Entry 8WWL (electron microscopy, 2.78 A resolution); this record covers chains A and B of the 6 polymer chains in the assembly.

[Chain A]
Name: Guanine nucleotide-binding protein G(i) subunit alpha-1
Organism: Homo sapiens
UniProtKB: P63096 (GNAI1_HUMAN); residue numbers follow UniProt; this construct covers 1-354
Amino-acid sequence (354 residues; row label = number of the first residue in the row):
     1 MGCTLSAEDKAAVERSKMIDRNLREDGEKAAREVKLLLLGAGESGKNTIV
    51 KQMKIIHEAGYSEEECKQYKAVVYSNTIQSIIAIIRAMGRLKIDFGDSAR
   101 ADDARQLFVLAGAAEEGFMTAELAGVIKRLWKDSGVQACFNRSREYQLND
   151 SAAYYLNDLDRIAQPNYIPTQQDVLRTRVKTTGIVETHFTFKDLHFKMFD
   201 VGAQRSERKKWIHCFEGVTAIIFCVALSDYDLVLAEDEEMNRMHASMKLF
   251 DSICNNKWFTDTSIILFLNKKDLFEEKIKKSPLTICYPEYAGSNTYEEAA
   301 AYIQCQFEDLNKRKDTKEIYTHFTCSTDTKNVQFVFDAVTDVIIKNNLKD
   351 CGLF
Disordered / not traced: 1-3, 55-181
Sequence notes: conflict Asn47 (Ser in P63096), Ala203 (Gly in P63096), Ala245 (Glu in P63096), Ser326 (Ala in P63096)
Curated features (UniProtKB/Swiss-Prot):
  - region: Lys35 to Lys46, Thr48 (G1 motif), Asp173 to Thr181 (G2 motif), Phe196 to Gly202, Gln204, Arg205 (G3 motif), Ile265 to Asp272 (G4 motif), Thr324, Cys325, Thr327 to Thr329 (G5 motif)
  - binding site (GTP): Glu43 to Lys46, Thr48, Ser151, Leu175 to Thr181, Asp200 to Gly202, Gln204, Asn269 to Asp272
  - binding site (Mg(2+)): Thr181
  - modified residue: Arg178 (ADP-ribosylarginine), Gln204 (Deamidated glutamine), Cys351 (ADP-ribosylcysteine)
  - lipidation: Gly2 (N-myristoyl glycine), Cys3 (S-palmitoyl cysteine)
  - natural variant: Gly40 (G40C: In NEDHISB; G40R: In NEDHISB), Gly45 (G45D: In NEDHISB), Thr48 (T48I: In NEDHISB; T48K: In NEDHISB), Gln52 (Q52P: In NEDHISB), Ser75 (deletion: In NEDHISB; uncertain significance), Gln172 (deletion: In NEDHISB), Asp173 (D173V: In NEDHISB), Glu186 to Phe189 (deletion: In NEDHISB; uncertain significance), Cys224 (C224Y: In NEDHISB), Lys270 (K270N: In NEDHISB; K270R: In NEDHISB), Asp272 (D272G: In NEDHISB), Val332 (V332E: In NEDHISB; uncertain significance)
  - mutagenesis: Gly42 (G42R: Abolishes switch to an activated conformation and dissociation from beta and gamma subunits upon GTP binding. Abolishes interaction with RGS family members), Glu116 (E116L: Enhances interaction (inactive GDP-bound) with RGS14), Gln147 (Q147L: Enhances interaction (inactive GDP-bound) with RGS14)

[Chain B]
Name: Guanine nucleotide-binding protein G(I)/G(S)/G(T) subunit beta-1
Organism: Homo sapiens
UniProtKB: P62873 (GBB1_HUMAN); residues 2-340 here = UniProt positions 2-340
Amino-acid sequence (376 residues; row label = number of the first residue in the row; numbers below 1 keep their minus sign (Met-9 is residue -9)):
    -9 MHHHHHHGSSGSELDQLRQEAEQLKNQIRDARKACADATLSQITNNIDPV
    41 GRIQMRTRRTLRGHLAKIYAMHWGTDSRLLVSASQDGKLIIWDSYTTNKV
    91 HAIPLRSSWVMTCAYAPSGNYVACGGLDNICSIYNLKTREGNVRVSRELA
   141 GHTGYLSCCRFLDDNQIVTSSGDTTCALWDIETGQQTTTFTGHTGDVMSL
   191 SLAPDTRLFVSGACDASAKLWDVREGMCRQTFTGHESDINAICFFPNGNA
   241 FATGSDDATCRLFDLRADQELMTYSHDNIICGITSVSFSKSGRLLLAGYD
   291 DFNCNVWDALKADRAGVLAGHDNRVSCLGVTDDGMAVATGSWDSFLKIWN
   341 GSSGGGGSGGGGSSGVSGWRLFKKIS
Disordered / not traced: -9 to 1, 344-366
Sequence notes: initiating methionine (-9); expression tag (-8 to 1, 341-366)
Curated features (UniProtKB/Swiss-Prot):
  - modified residue: Ser2 (N-acetylserine), His266 (Phosphohistidine)
  - natural variant: Leu30 (L30F: In MRD42; uncertain significance), Arg52 (R52G: In MRD42), Gly64 (G64V: In MRD42), Asp76 (D76E: In MRD42; D76G: In MRD42), Gly77 (G77S: In MRD42), Lys78 (K78R: In MRD42), Ile80 (I80N: In MRD42; I80T: In MRD42), His91 (H91R: In MRD42; uncertain significance), Ala92 (A92T: In MRD42), Pro94 (P94S: In MRD42), Leu95 (L95P: In MRD42), Arg96 (R96L: In MRD42), 5 further natural variant entries in UniProt

[Interface between chain A and chain B]
Contacting residue pairs (53; chain A residue first):
  Val13(A) - Asn88(B)
  Arg15(A) - Val90(B)  hydrogen bond (side chain-backbone)
  Arg15(A) - His91(B)  hydrogen bond
  Ser16(A) - Asn88(B)
  Ser16(A) - Lys89(B)  hydrogen bond (side chain-backbone)
  Ile19(A) - Lys89(B)
  Ile19(A) - Val90(B)
  Ile19(A) - Ala92(B)  hydrophobic
  Asp20(A) - Lys89(B)  salt bridge
  Leu23(A) - Gly53(B)
  Leu23(A) - Lys78(B)
  Leu23(A) - Ile80(B)  hydrophobic
  Leu23(A) - Lys89(B)
  Asp26(A) - Lys78(B)  salt bridge
  Gly27(A) - Leu55(B)
  Thr182(A) - Asp118(B)
  Gly183(A) - Leu117(B)
  Gly183(A) - Asp118(B)
  Gly183(A) - Asn119(B)
  Ile184(A) - Trp99(B)
  Ile184(A) - Leu117(B)  hydrogen bond (backbone-backbone)
  Phe199(A) - Trp99(B)  hydrophobic
  Gln204(A) - Leu117(B)  hydrogen bond (side chain-backbone)
  Gln204(A) - Asn119(B)  hydrogen bond
  Gln204(A) - Tyr145(B)
  Ser206(A) - Tyr145(B)
  Ser206(A) - Gly162(B)  hydrogen bond (side chain-backbone)
  Ser206(A) - Asp186(B)
  Glu207(A) - Asp186(B)  hydrogen bond (backbone-side chain)
  Glu207(A) - Cys204(B)
  Glu207(A) - Asp228(B)
  Lys209(A) - Asp228(B)  salt bridge
  Lys210(A) - Tyr145(B)
  Lys210(A) - Met188(B)
  Lys210(A) - Cys204(B)
  Lys210(A) - Asp228(B)  salt bridge
  Lys210(A) - Asn230(B)  hydrogen bond
  Lys210(A) - Asp246(B)  salt bridge
  Trp211(A) - Leu117(B)  hydrophobic
  Trp211(A) - Tyr145(B)
  His213(A) - Lys57(B)  hydrogen bond (backbone-side chain)
  His213(A) - Tyr59(B)  hydrogen bond (backbone-side chain)
  His213(A) - Trp332(B)
  Cys214(A) - Lys57(B)  hydrogen bond (backbone-side chain)
  Cys214(A) - Tyr59(B)
  Cys214(A) - Gln75(B)
  Cys214(A) - Trp99(B)
  Phe215(A) - Trp99(B)  hydrophobic
  Phe215(A) - Leu117(B)  hydrophobic
  Glu216(A) - Lys57(B)  hydrogen bond (backbone-side chain)
  Glu216(A) - Trp332(B)
  Trp258(A) - Arg314(B)
  Trp258(A) - Trp332(B)  hydrophobic
Also at the interface, not in a pair above, chain A (26 interface residues in all): Ala12, Lys35, Val218
Also at the interface, not in a pair above, chain B (31 interface residues in all): Thr87, Ser98, Met101, Gly144, Asp163

[Overview]
The interface between chain A and chain B involves 26 residues on one side and 31 on the other, with 13
hydrogen bonds and 5 salt bridges. Among the polar pairs are Asp20(A)-Lys89(B), Asp26(A)-Lys78(B) and
Lys209(A)-Asp228(B).
Here chain A is Guanine nucleotide-binding protein G(i) subunit alpha-1 and chain B is Guanine
nucleotide-binding protein G(I)/G(S)/G(T) subunit beta-1, both from Homo sapiens. Entry 8WWL (MCH-MCHR1-Gi
complex, T2 state) was determined by electron microscopy, deposited together with 8WWK, 8WWM and 8WWN.
